PDB entry 5K53 | X-ray diffraction, 1.80 A resolution | chain A

== Chain A ==
Name: aldehyde deformylating oxygenase
Organism: Oscillatoria sp
Sequence (262 residues; numbered -31 to 230; the number before each row is that of its first residue; numbers below 1 keep their minus sign (His-31 is residue -31)):
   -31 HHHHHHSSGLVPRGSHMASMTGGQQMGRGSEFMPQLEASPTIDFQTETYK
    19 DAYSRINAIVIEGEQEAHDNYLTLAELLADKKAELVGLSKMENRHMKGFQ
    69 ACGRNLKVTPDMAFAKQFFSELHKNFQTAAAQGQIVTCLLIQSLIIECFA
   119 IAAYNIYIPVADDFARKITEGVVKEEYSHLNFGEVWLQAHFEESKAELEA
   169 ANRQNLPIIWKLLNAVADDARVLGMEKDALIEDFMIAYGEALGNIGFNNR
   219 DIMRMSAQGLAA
Disordered / not traced: -31 to 9, 227-230
Ion coordination: Fe ion site 1: Glu32, Glu60, His63, Glu144; Fe ion site 2: Glu60, Glu115, Glu144, His147 (together with stearic acid)
What the authors report for this chain:
  - Fe ion coordination: Glu32, Glu60, His63, Glu115, Glu144, His147
  - conformationally variable residues (side-chain flip): Glu144
  - binding site for stearic acid: Tyr21, Ile27, Val28, Phe67, Phe87, Phe117, Ala118, Ala121, Tyr122 (by similarity / conservation)

== Overview ==
Glu32, Glu60, His63 and Glu144 coordinate Fe ion site 1. The Fe ion site 2 is built by Glu60, Glu115, Glu144
and His147. From the paper: a binding site for stearic acid at Tyr21, Ile27 and Val28 among others; Fe ion
coordination by Glu32, Glu60 and His63 among others.
Chain A is aldehyde deformylating oxygenase (Oscillatoria sp); the structure, Crystal structures of aldehyde
deformylating oxygenase from Oscillatoria sp. KNUA011, was determined by X-ray diffraction, deposited together
with 5K52.
